PDB entry 5E1U | X-ray diffraction, 1.56 A resolution | chain A

[Chain A]
Molecule: Ferritin light chain
Source organism: Equus caballus
UniProtKB: P02791 (FRIL_HORSE); residues 1-174 here correspond to UniProt positions 2-175 (UniProt number = residue number + 1)
Amino-acid sequence (174 residues; numbered 1 to 174; the number before each row is that of its first residue):
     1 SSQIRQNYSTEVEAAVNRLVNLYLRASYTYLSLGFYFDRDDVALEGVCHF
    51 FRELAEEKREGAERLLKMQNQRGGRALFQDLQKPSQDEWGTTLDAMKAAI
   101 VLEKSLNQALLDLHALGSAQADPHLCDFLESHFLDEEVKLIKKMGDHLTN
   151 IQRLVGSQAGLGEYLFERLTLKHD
Disordered / not traced: 174
Bound ions: iridium (III) ion site 1 near His49 (its only coordinating residue here); Cd2+ near Asp80 (its only coordinating residue here); iridium (III) ion site 2 near His114 (its only coordinating residue here)
Residues lining bound ligands: RIR ([(1,2,3,4,5-Eta)-1,2,3,4,5-Pentamethylcyclopentadienyl]iridium(III)): Phe35, Asp38, Glu45, Cys48, His49, Arg52
Curated features (UniProtKB/Swiss-Prot):
  - region: Glu53 to Glu60 (Catalytic site for iron oxidation)
  - binding site (Fe cation): Glu53, Glu56, Glu57, Glu60, Glu63
  - modified residue: Ser1 (N-acetylserine)
From the paper describing this entry:
  - iridium (III) ion coordination: His49, His114, Phe128, His173
  - RIR coordination: Cys48

[In short]
Bound to chain A: compound RIR. From UniProt: 5 Fe cation-binding residues. The paper reports iridium (III)
ion coordination by His49, His114 and Phe128 among others; RIR coordination by Cys48.
Chain A is Ferritin light chain (Equus caballus); the structure, Crystal structure of IrCp*-apo-Fr, was
determined by X-ray diffraction, deposited together with 5E2D and 5HQO.
